Entry 7X2C (electron microscopy, 3.20 A resolution); this record covers chains A and E of the 5 polymer chains in the assembly.

Chain A:
Name: Guanine nucleotide-binding protein G(s) subunit alpha isoforms short, Isoform Gnas-2 of Guanine nucleotide-binding protein G(s) subunit alpha isoforms short
Source organism: Homo sapiens
Sequence (248 residues; row label = number of the first residue in the row; note: 141 numbers in that range are skipped by the numbering (no residue carries them; nothing is unmodelled there)):
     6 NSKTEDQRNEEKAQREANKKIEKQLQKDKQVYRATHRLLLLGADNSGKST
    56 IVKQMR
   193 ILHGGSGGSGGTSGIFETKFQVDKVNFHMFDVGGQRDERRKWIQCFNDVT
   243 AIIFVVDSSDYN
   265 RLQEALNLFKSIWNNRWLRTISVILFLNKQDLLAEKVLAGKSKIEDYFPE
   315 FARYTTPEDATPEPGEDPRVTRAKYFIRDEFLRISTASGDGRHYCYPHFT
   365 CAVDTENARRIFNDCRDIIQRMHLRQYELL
Not modelled in the structure: 6-11, 193-205

Chain E:
Name: Nanobody35
Notes: antibody fragment or engineered binder
Sequence (160 residues; each row starts with the number of its first residue; numbers below 1 keep their minus sign (Met-21 is residue -21)):
   -21 MKYLLPTAAAGLLLLAAQPAMAQVQLQESGGGLVQPGGSLRLSCAASGFT
    29 FSNYKMNWVRQAPGKGLEWVSDISQSGASISYTGSVKGRFTISRDNAKNT
    79 LYLQMNSLKPEDTAVYYCARCPAPFTRDCFDVTSTTYAYRGQGTQVTVSS
   129 HHHHHHEPEA
Not modelled in the structure: -21 to 0, 129-138
Cystine bridges: Cys22-Cys96, Cys99-Cys107

How chain A and chain E interact:
Contacting residue pairs (18):
  Arg228(A) - Thr114(E)
  Asp229(A) - Thr111(E)  hydrogen bond
  Asp229(A) - Thr113(E)
  Glu230(A) - Thr114(E)
  Arg232(A) - Pro100(E)
  Arg232(A) - Tyr115(E)
  Gln267(A) - Trp47(E)
  Asn271(A) - Trp47(E)
  Lys274(A) - Asp106(E)
  Ser275(A) - Asp106(E)
  Ser275(A) - Cys107(E)  hydrogen bond (side chain-backbone)
  Ser275(A) - Phe108(E)
  Asn278(A) - Asp106(E)
  Asn279(A) - Asp106(E)  hydrogen bond (backbone-side chain)
  Tyr311(A) - Gly62(E)
  Tyr311(A) - Ser63(E)
  Pro313(A) - Gly62(E)
  Glu314(A) - Lys65(E)  salt bridge
Other interface residues (no listed pair), chain A (17 interface residues in all): Arg231, Leu272, Arg280, Asp310
Other interface residues (no listed pair), chain E (13 interface residues in all): Thr61

In short:
Chain A and chain E form an interface of 17 and 13 residues respectively; the contacts include 3 hydrogen
bonds and 1 salt bridge. Polar pairs include Glu314(A)-Lys65(E), Asp229(A)-Thr111(E) and Ser275(A)-Cys107(E).
Chain A is Guanine nucleotide-binding protein G(s) subunit alpha isoforms short, Isoform Gnas-2 of Guanine
nucleotide-binding protein G(s) subunit alpha isoforms short (Homo sapiens) and chain E is Nanobody35; the
structure, Cryo-EM structure of the fenoldopam-bound D1 dopamine receptor and mini-Gs complex, was determined
by electron microscopy (same publication as 7X2D and 7X2F).
